PDB entry 2D4I | X-ray diffraction, 1.16 A resolution | chain A

# Chain A
Molecule: Lysozyme C
Organism: Gallus gallus
Notes: EC 3.2.1.17
Reference sequence: P00698 (LYSC_CHICK); residues 1-129 here correspond to UniProt positions 19-147 (UniProt number = residue number + 18)
Amino-acid sequence (129 residues; each row starts with the number of its first residue):
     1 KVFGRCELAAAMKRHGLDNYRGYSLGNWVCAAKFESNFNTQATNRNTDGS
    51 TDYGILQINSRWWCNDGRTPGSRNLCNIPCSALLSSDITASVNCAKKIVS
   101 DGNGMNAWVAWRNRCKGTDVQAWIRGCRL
Cystine bridges: Cys6-Cys127, Cys30-Cys115, Cys64-Cys80, Cys76-Cys94

# Overview
Chain A is Lysozyme C (Gallus gallus); the structure, Monoclinic hen egg-white lysozyme crystallized at pH4.5
form heavy water solution, was determined by X-ray diffraction together with 2D4J and 2D4K from the same
study.
